PDB entry 7PGH | X-ray diffraction, 4.19 A resolution (low resolution: residue-level contacts below are approximate; hydrogen-bond / salt-bridge calls are withheld) | chains F and A of the 8 polymer chains in the assembly

Chain F (and A):
Name: Ion transport protein, Voltage-gated sodium channel subunit
From: Alkalilimnicola ehrlichii (strain ATCC BAA-1101 / DSM 17681 / MLHE-1)
Notes: chain A of this document is another copy of the same molecule, construct and numbering; everything in this record applies to it too
Reference sequence: chimeric construct of Q0ABW0, Q6TMY8: residues 142-245 from Q0ABW0 (Q0ABW0_ALKEH) positions 142-245 (same numbers); residues 246-279 from Q6TMY8 positions 225-258 (UniProt number = residue number - 21)
Sequence (143 residues; row label = number of the first residue in the row):
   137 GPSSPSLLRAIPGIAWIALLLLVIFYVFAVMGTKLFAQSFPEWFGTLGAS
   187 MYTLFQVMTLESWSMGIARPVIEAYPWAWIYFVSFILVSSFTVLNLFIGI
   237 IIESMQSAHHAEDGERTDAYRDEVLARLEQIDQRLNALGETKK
Not modelled in the structure: 137-139, 273-279 (chain A: 137-143, 275-279)
Construct notes: expression tag (137-141); conflict Ser142 (Ala in Q0ABW0)
Modified / non-standard residues: Mse167, Mse187, Mse194, Mse201, Mse241 (selenomethionine; parent Met)
Reported in the primary citation:
  - conformationally variable residues (side-chain flip): Trp199
  - contacts within the chain: Ile222-Ser226 (hydrogen bond) (from molecular simulation)

Interface between chain F and chain A:
Pairs across the interface (28; chain F residue first):
  Ile150(F) - Trp152(A)
  Ile153(F) - Trp152(A)
  Phe164(F) - Val163(A)
  Trp213(F) - Leu183(A)
  Leu223(F) - Tyr162(A)
  Phe227(F) - Val159(A)
  Leu230(F) - Leu155(A)
  Asn231(F) - Trp152(A)
  Asn231(F) - Leu155(A)
  Ile234(F) - Pro148(A)
  Ile234(F) - Gly149(A)
  Ile234(F) - Trp152(A)
  Mse241(F) - Leu144(A)
  His245(F) - His246(A)
  Tyr256(F) - Tyr256(A)
  Tyr256(F) - Glu259(A)
  Tyr256(F) - Val260(A)
  Glu259(F) - Val260(A)
  Glu259(F) - Leu264(A)
  Glu265(F) - Ile267(A)
  Gln266(F) - Gln266(A)
  Gln266(F) - Ile267(A)
  Gln266(F) - Asp268(A)
  Arg270(F) - Ile267(A)
  Arg270(F) - Asp268(A)
  Arg270(F) - Leu271(A)
  Asn272(F) - Arg270(A)
  Asn272(F) - Leu271(A)
Interface residues without a listed pair, chain F (24 interface residues in all): Pro212, Trp215, Ile216, Ser226, Ile238, Ala262, Arg263
Interface residues without a listed pair, chain A (22 interface residues in all): Mse187, Glu239, Arg263

In short:
Chain F and chain A form an interface of 24 and 22 residues respectively. The paper reports conformational
variability at Trp199(F); contacts within the chain involving Ser226(F) and Ile222(F).
Chain F and chain A are both Ion transport protein, Voltage-gated sodium channel subunit (Alkalilimnicola
ehrlichii (strain ATCC BAA-1101 / DSM 17681 / MLHE-1)); the structure, NaVAe1/Sp1CTDp (DDM), was determined by
X-ray diffraction, deposited together with 7PGG, 7PG8, 7PGF and 7PGI.
